9IMV - chains A and D of the 24 polymer chains in the assembly; structure by electron microscopy, 4.00 A resolution.

[Chain A (and D)]
Protein: Portal protein pb7
Organism: Escherichia phage T5
Notes: chain D of this document is another copy of the same molecule, construct and numbering; everything in this record applies to it too
UniProt: Q6QGD5 (PORTL_BPT5); numbering as in UniProt (aligned over 1-403)
Sequence (403 residues; numbered 1 to 403; the number before each row is that of its first residue):
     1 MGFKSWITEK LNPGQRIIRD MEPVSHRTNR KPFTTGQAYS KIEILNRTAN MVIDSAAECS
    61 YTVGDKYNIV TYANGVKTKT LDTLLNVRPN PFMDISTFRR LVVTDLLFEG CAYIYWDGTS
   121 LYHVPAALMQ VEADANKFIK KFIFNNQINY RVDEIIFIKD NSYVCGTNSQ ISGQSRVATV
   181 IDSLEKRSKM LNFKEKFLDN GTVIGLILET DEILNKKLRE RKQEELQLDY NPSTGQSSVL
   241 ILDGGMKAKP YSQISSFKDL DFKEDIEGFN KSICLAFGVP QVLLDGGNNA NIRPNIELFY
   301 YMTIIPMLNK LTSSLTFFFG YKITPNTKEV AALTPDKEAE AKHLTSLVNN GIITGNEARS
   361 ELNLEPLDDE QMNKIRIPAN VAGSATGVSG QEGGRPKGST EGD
Disordered / not traced: 1-10, 381-403
UniProt features mapped onto this chain:
  - site: K10, L11 (Cleavage)

[How chain A and chain D interact]
Contacting residue pairs (10):
  N231(A) - F193(D)
  P232(A) - F193(D)
  P232(A) - K196(D)
  P232(A) - F197(D)
  P232(A) - N200(D)
  G235(A) - N200(D)  hydrogen bond (backbone-side chain)
  Q236(A) - N200(D)
  S238(A) - N200(D)
  S238(A) - T202(D)
  V239(A) - T202(D)
Also at the interface, not in a pair above, chain A (8 interface residues in all): S233, S237
Also at the interface, not in a pair above, chain D (6 interface residues in all): G201

[In short]
8 residues of chain A face 6 of chain D across their interface, with 1 hydrogen bond. Its one hydrogen-bonded
contact is G235(A)-N200(D).
Both chains are Portal protein pb7 (Escherichia phage T5). Entry 9IMV (Structure of the urea-treated empty
bacteriophage T5 portal complex) was determined by electron microscopy together with 8ZVI, 9ILP and 9IOZ from
the same study.
